Entry 3VK4 (X-ray diffraction, 2.61 A resolution); this record covers chains A and B.

[Chain A (and B)]
Protein: Methionine gamma-lyase
Source organism: Pseudomonas putida
Notes: EC 4.4.1.11; chain B of this document is another copy of the same molecule, construct and numbering; everything in this record applies to it too
Reference sequence: P13254 (MEGL_PSEPU); residues 1-398 here = UniProt positions 1-398
Sequence (398 residues; numbered 1 to 398; the number before each row is that of its first residue):
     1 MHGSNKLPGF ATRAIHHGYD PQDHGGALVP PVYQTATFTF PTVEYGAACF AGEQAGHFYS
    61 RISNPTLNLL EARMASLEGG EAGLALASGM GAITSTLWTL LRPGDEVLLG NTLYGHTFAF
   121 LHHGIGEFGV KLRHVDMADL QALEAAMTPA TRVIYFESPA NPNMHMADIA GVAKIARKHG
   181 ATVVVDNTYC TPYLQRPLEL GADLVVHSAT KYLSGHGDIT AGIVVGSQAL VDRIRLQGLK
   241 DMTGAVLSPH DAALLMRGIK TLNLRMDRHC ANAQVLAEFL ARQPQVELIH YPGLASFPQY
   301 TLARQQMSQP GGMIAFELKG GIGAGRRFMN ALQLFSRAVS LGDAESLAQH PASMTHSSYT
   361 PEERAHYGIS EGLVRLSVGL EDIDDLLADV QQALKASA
Disordered / not traced: 1-6 (chain B: 1-2)
Modified / non-standard residues: Lys211 ((2S)-2-amino-6-[[3-hydroxy-2-methyl-5-(phosphonooxymethyl)pyridin-4-yl]methylideneamino]hexanoic acid; LLP)
Construct notes: engineered mutation His116 (Cys in P13254)
Residues lining bound ligands: 2-amino-4-mercapto-butyric acid (HCS): Tyr114, His116, Asn161, Lys211, Val339, Ser340, Leu341, Gln349, Arg375
Swiss-Prot annotation at these positions:
  - binding site (pyridoxal 5'-phosphate): Tyr59 to Arg61, Gly89, Met90, Ser208 to Thr210
  - binding site (substrate): Tyr114, Arg375
  - modified residue: Lys211 (N6-(pyridoxal phosphate)lysine)
  - mutagenesis: Arg61 (R61A/E/F: Loss of elimination activity against L-methionine), Lys240 (K240D/E: Marked decrease in elimination activity against both L-methionine and DL-homocysteine ...), Asp241 (D241H/R: 5 to 14-fold reduction in alpha,gamma-elimination activity against L-methionine, while no change in affinity for L-methionine)

[Chain A / chain B interface]
Pairs across the interface (136; chain A residue first):
  Gln34(A) - Asp218(B)
  Gln34(A) - Asp251(B)
  Thr35(A) - Gly217(B)
  Ala36(A) - Thr210(B)
  Ala36(A) - Gly217(B)  hydrogen bond (backbone-backbone)
  Ala36(A) - Ile219(B)
  Thr37(A) - Val339(B)  hydrogen bond (side chain-backbone)
  Thr37(A) - Asp343(B)
  Phe38(A) - Ala338(B)
  Thr39(A) - Ser336(B)
  Thr39(A) - Arg337(B)
  Phe40(A) - Arg337(B)  hydrogen bond (backbone-side chain)
  Pro41(A) - Arg337(B)  hydrogen bond (backbone-side chain)
  Thr42(A) - Asn330(B)
  Thr42(A) - Arg337(B)
  Val43(A) - Arg326(B)
  Val43(A) - Met329(B)  hydrophobic
  Val43(A) - Asn330(B)
  Val43(A) - Ser353(B)
  Val43(A) - Met354(B)  hydrophobic
  Glu44(A) - Arg326(B)
  Glu44(A) - Asn330(B)
  Ala47(A) - Ser353(B)
  Ala47(A) - Ser357(B)
  Phe50(A) - Met354(B)
  Phe50(A) - Thr355(B)
  Tyr59(A) - Lys211(B)
  Tyr59(A) - Val339(B)  hydrophobic
  Arg61(A) - Ser88(B)
  Arg61(A) - Met90(B)
  Arg61(A) - Tyr114(B)
  Arg61(A) - His116(B)
  Arg61(A) - Lys211(B)
  Arg61(A) - Thr220(B)
  Ala87(A) - Ala87(B)  hydrophobic
  Ala87(A) - Gly244(B)
  Ala87(A) - Val246(B)
  Ser88(A) - Gly244(B)  hydrogen bond (side chain-backbone)
  Ser88(A) - Val246(B)
  Met90(A) - Arg61(B)
  Met90(A) - Lys240(B)
  Met90(A) - Gly244(B)
  Gly91(A) - Thr243(B)
  Gly91(A) - Gly244(B)
  Thr94(A) - Asp241(B)
  Thr94(A) - Met242(B)  hydrogen bond (side chain-backbone)
  Thr94(A) - Thr243(B)  hydrogen bond (side chain-backbone)
  Trp98(A) - Trp98(B)  hydrophobic
  Trp98(A) - Phe128(B)  hydrophobic
  Trp98(A) - Met242(B)  hydrogen bond (side chain-backbone)
  Leu101(A) - Phe128(B)
  Arg102(A) - His123(B)  hydrogen bond (side chain-backbone)
  Arg102(A) - Glu127(B)  salt bridge
  Arg102(A) - Phe128(B)
  Pro103(A) - Glu127(B)
  Pro103(A) - Phe128(B)  hydrophobic
  Tyr114(A) - Arg61(B)  hydrogen bond
  His116(A) - Arg61(B)
  His116(A) - Ile62(B)
  His116(A) - Lys240(B)  hydrogen bond
  His116(A) - Asp241(B)  salt bridge
  Ala119(A) - Asp241(B)
  Phe120(A) - Asp241(B)
  Phe120(A) - Met242(B)  hydrophobic
  His123(A) - Arg102(B)  hydrogen bond (backbone-side chain)
  Gly124(A) - Met242(B)
  Ile125(A) - Phe128(B)  hydrophobic
  Glu127(A) - Arg102(B)  salt bridge
  Glu127(A) - Pro103(B)
  Phe128(A) - Trp98(B)  hydrophobic
  Phe128(A) - Leu101(B)
  Phe128(A) - Arg102(B)
  Phe128(A) - Pro103(B)
  Phe128(A) - Phe128(B)
  Phe128(A) - Met242(B)  hydrophobic
  Thr210(A) - Ala36(B)
  Thr210(A) - Tyr59(B)
  Lys211(A) - Tyr59(B)
  Lys211(A) - Arg61(B)
  Gly217(A) - Thr35(B)
  Gly217(A) - Ala36(B)  hydrogen bond (backbone-backbone)
  Asp218(A) - Gln34(B)
  Ile219(A) - Ala36(B)
  Lys240(A) - Met90(B)
  Lys240(A) - His116(B)  hydrogen bond
  Asp241(A) - Met90(B)
  Asp241(A) - Thr94(B)
  Asp241(A) - His116(B)
  Asp241(A) - Ala119(B)
  Asp241(A) - Phe120(B)
  Met242(A) - Thr94(B)
  Met242(A) - Trp98(B)  hydrogen bond (backbone-side chain)
  Met242(A) - Phe120(B)  hydrophobic
  Met242(A) - Gly124(B)
  Thr243(A) - Gly91(B)
  Thr243(A) - Thr94(B)  hydrogen bond (backbone-side chain)
  Thr243(A) - Met242(B)
  Thr243(A) - Thr243(B)
  Thr243(A) - Ala245(B)
  Gly244(A) - Ala87(B)
  Gly244(A) - Ser88(B)  hydrogen bond (backbone-side chain)
  Gly244(A) - Gly91(B)
  Gly244(A) - Ala245(B)
  Ala245(A) - Thr243(B)
  Ala245(A) - Gly244(B)
  Ala245(A) - Ala245(B)  hydrophobic
  Val246(A) - Ala87(B)
  Val246(A) - Thr220(B)
  Ser248(A) - Asp251(B)  hydrogen bond
  His250(A) - Gln34(B)
  His250(A) - His250(B)
  Asp251(A) - Gln34(B)
  Asp251(A) - Ser248(B)  hydrogen bond
  Arg326(A) - Val43(B)
  Arg326(A) - Glu44(B)  salt bridge
  Met329(A) - Val43(B)  hydrophobic
  Asn330(A) - Val43(B)  hydrogen bond (side chain-backbone)
  Asn330(A) - Glu44(B)
  Ser336(A) - Thr39(B)
  Arg337(A) - Thr39(B)
  Arg337(A) - Phe40(B)  hydrogen bond (side chain-backbone)
  Arg337(A) - Pro41(B)  hydrogen bond (side chain-backbone)
  Arg337(A) - Val43(B)
  Ala338(A) - Thr37(B)
  Ala338(A) - Phe38(B)
  Ala338(A) - Thr39(B)
  Val339(A) - Thr37(B)  hydrogen bond (backbone-side chain)
  Ser340(A) - Thr37(B)
  Ser340(A) - Tyr59(B)
  Asp343(A) - Thr37(B)
  Ser353(A) - Val43(B)
  Ser353(A) - Ala47(B)
  Met354(A) - Val43(B)  hydrophobic
  Met354(A) - Phe50(B)
  Thr355(A) - Phe50(B)
  Ser357(A) - Ala47(B)
Other interface residues (no listed pair), chain A (65 interface residues in all): Val130, Ser208, Thr220, Ser358
Other interface residues (no listed pair), chain B (67 interface residues in all): Thr42, Gly46, Phe58, Ser60, Ile125, Val130, Ser340

[In short]
Chain A and chain B form an interface of 65 and 67 residues respectively, with 23 hydrogen bonds and 4 salt
bridges. Polar pairs include Arg102(A)-Glu127(B), His116(A)-Asp241(B) and Arg326(A)-Glu44(B). Chain A binds
2-amino-4-mercapto-butyric acid.
Both chains are Methionine gamma-lyase (Pseudomonas putida). Entry 3VK4 (Crystal Structure of L-Methionine
gamma-Lyase from Pseudomonas putida C116H Mutant complexed with L-homocysteine) was determined by X-ray
diffraction, deposited together with 3VK2 and 3VK3.
